3CC2 - chains Y and 0 of the 31 polymer chains in the assembly; structure by X-ray diffraction, 2.40 A resolution.

== Chain Y ==
Name: 50S ribosomal protein L32e
Organism: Haloarcula marismortui
UniProt: P12736 (RL32_HALMA); residues 0-240 here correspond to UniProt positions 1-241 (UniProt number = residue number + 1)
Sequence (241 residues; each row starts with the number of its first residue; numbering starts at 0):
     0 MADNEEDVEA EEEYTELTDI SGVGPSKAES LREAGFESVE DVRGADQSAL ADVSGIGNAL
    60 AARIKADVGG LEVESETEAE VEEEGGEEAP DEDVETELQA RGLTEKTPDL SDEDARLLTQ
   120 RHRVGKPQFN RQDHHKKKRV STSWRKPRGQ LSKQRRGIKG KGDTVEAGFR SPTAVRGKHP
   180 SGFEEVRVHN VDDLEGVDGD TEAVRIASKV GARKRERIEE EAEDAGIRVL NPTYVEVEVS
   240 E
Unresolved in the structure: 0-94, 237-240
Bound ions: Mg2+: His-133, Lys-136, Val-139

== Chain 0 ==
Molecule: 23S ribosomal RNA
Organism: Haloarcula marismortui
Sequence (2923 nucleotides; numbered 1 to 2923; the number before each row is that of its first residue):
     1 GUUGGCUACU AUGCCAGCUG GUGGAUUGCU CGGCUCAGGC GCUGAUGAAG GACGUGCCAA
    61 GCUGCGAUAA GCUGUGGGGA GCCGCACGGA GGCGAAGAAC CACAGAUUUC CGAAUGAGAA
   121 UCUCUCUAAC AAUUGCUUCG CGCAAUGAGG AACCCCGAGA ACUGAAACAU CUCAGUAUCG
   181 GGAGGAACAG AAAACGCAAC GUGAUGUCGU UAGUAACCGC GAGUGAACGC GAUACAGCCC
   241 AAACCGAAGC CCUCACGGGC AAUGUGGUGU CAGGGCUACC UCUCAUCAGC CGACCGUCUU
   301 CACGAAGUCU CUUGGAAUAG AGCGUGAUAC AGGGUGACAA CCCCGUACUG AAGACCAGUA
   361 CGCUGUGCGG UAGUGCCAGA GUAGCGGGGG UUGGAUAUCC CUCGCGAAUA ACGCAGGCAU
   421 CGACUGCGAA GGCUAAACAC AACCUGAGAC CGAUAGUGAA CAAGUAGUGU GAACGAACGC
   481 UGCAAAGUAC CCUCAGAAGG GAGGCGAAAU AGAGCAUGAA AUCAGUUGGC GAUCGAGCGA
   541 CAGGGCAUAC AAGGUCCCUU GACGAAUGAC CGAGACGCGA GUCUCCAGUA AGACUCACGG
   601 GAAGCCGAUG UUCUGUCGUA CGUUUUGAAA AACGAGCCAG GGAGUGUGUC UGUAUGGCAA
   661 GUCUAACCGG AGUAUCCGGG GAGGCACAGG GAAACCGACA UGGCCGCAGG GCUUUGCCCG
   721 AGGGCCGCCG UCUUCAAGGG CGGGGAGCCA UGUGGACACG ACCCGAAUCC GGACGAUCUA
   781 CGCAUGGACA AGAUGAAGCG UGCCGAAAGG CACGUGGAAG UCUGUUAGAG UUGGUGUCCU
   841 ACAAUACCCU CUCGUGAUCU AUGUGUAGGG GUGAAAGGCC CAUCGAGUCC GGCAACAGCU
   901 GGUUCCAAUC GAAACAUGUC GAAGCAUGAC CUCCGCCGAG GUAGUCUGUG AGGUAGAGCG
   961 ACCGAUUGGU GUGUCCGCCU CCGAGAGGAG UCGGCACACC UGUCAAACUC CAAACUUACA
  1021 GACGCUGUUU GACGCGGGGA UUCCGGUGCG CGGGGUAAGC CUGUGUACCA GGAGGGGAAC
  1081 AACCCAGAGA UAGGUUAAGG UCCCCAAGUG UGGAUUAAGU GUAAUCCUCU GAAGGUGGUC
  1141 UCGAGCCCUA GACAGCCGGG AGGUGAGCUU AGAAGCAGCU ACCCUCUAAG AAAAGCGUAA
  1201 CAGCUUACCG GCCGAGGUUU GAGGCGCCCA AAAUGAUCGG GACUCAAAUC CACCACCGAG
  1261 ACCUGUCCGU ACCACUCAUA CUGGUAAUCG AGUAGAUUGG CGCUCUAAUU GGAUGGAAGC
  1321 AGGGGCGAGA GCUCCUGUGG ACCGAUUAGU GACGAAAAUC CUGGCCAUAG UAGCAGCGAU
  1381 AGUCGGGUGA GAACCCCGAC GGCCUAAUGG AUAAGGGUUC CUCAGCACUG CUGAUCAGCU
  1441 GAGGGUUAGC CGGUCCUAAG UCUCACCGCA ACUCGACUGA GACGAAAUGG GAAACAGGUU
  1501 AAUAUUCCUG UGCCAUCAUG CAGUGAAAGU UGACGCCCUG GGGUCGAUCA CGCCGGGCAU
  1561 UCGCCCGGUC GAACCGUCCA ACUCCGUGGA AGCCGUAAUG GCAGGAAGCG GACGAACGGC
  1621 GGCAUAGGGA AACGUGAUUC AACCUGGGGC CCAUGAAAAG ACGAGCAUGA UGUCCGUACC
  1681 GAGAACCGAC ACAGGUGUCC AUGGCGGCGA AAGCCAAGGC CUGUCGGGAG CAACCAACGU
  1741 UAGGGAAUUC GGCAAGUUAG UCCCGUACCU UCGGAAGAAG GGAUGCCUGC UCCGGAACGG
  1801 AGCAGGUCGC AGUGACUCGG AAGCUCGGAC UGUCUAGUAA CAACAUAGGU GACCGCAAAU
  1861 CCGCAAGGAC UCGUACGGUC ACUGAAUCCU GCCCAGUGCA GGUAUCUGAA CACCUCGUAC
  1921 AAGAGGACGA AGGACCUGUC AACGGCGGGG GUAACUAUGA CCCUCUUAAG GUAGCGUAGU
  1981 ACCUUGCCGC AUCAGUAGCG GCUUGCAUGA AUGGAUUAAC CAGAGCUUCA CUGUCCCAAC
  2041 GUUGGGCCCG GUGAACUGUA CAUUCCAGUG CGGAGUCUGG AGACACCCAG GGGGAAGCGA
  2101 AGACCCUAUG GAGCUUUACU GCAGGCUGUC GCUGAGACGU GGUCGCCGAU GUGCAGCAUA
  2161 GGUAGGAGUC GUUACAGAGG UACCCGCGCU AGCGGGCCAC CCAGACAACA GUGAAAUACU
  2221 ACCCGUCGGU GACUGCGACU CUCACUCCGG GAGGAGGACA CCGAUAGCCG GGCAGUUUGA
  2281 CUGGGGCGGU ACGCGCUCGA AAAGAUAUCG AGCGCGCCCU AUGGUCAUCU CAGCCGGGAC
  2341 AGAGACCCGG CGAAGAGUGC AAGAGCAAAA GAUGACUUGA CAGUGUUCUU CCCAACGAGG
  2401 AACGCUGACG CGAAAGCGUG GUCUAGCGAA CCAAUUAGCC UGCUUGAUGC GGGCAAUUGA
  2461 UGACAGAAAA GCUACCCUAG GGAUAACAGA GUCGUCACUC GCAAGAGCAC AUAUCGACCG
  2521 AGUGGCUUGC UACCUCGAUG UCGGUUCCCU CCAUCCUGCC CGUGCAGAAG CGGGCAAGGG
  2581 UGAGGUUGUU CGCCUAUUAA AGGAGGUCGU GAGCUGGGUU UAGACCGUCG UGAGACAGGU
  2641 CGGCUGCUAU CUACUGGGUG UGUAAUGGUG UCUGACAAGA ACGACCGUAU AGUACGAGAG
  2701 GAACUACGGU UGGUGGCCAC UGGUGUACCG GUUGUUCGAG AGAGCACGUG CCGGGUAGCC
  2761 ACGCCACACG GGGUAAGAGC UGAACGCAUC UAAGCUCGAA ACCCACUUGG AAAAGAGACA
  2821 CCGCCGAGGU CCCGCGUACA AGACGCGGUC GAUAGACUCG GGGUGUGCGC GUCGAGGUAA
  2881 CGAGACGUUA AGCCCACGAG CACUAACAGA CCAAAGCCAU CAU
Unresolved in the structure: 1-9, 126-127, 715, 971-998, 1560, 1952-1963, 2137-2236, 2339-2343, 2665-2666, 2915-2923
Modified positions: 1MA (6-hydro-1-methyladenosine-5'-monophosphate) at position 628, OMU (o2'-methyluridine 5'-monophosphate) at position 2587, OMG (o2'-methylguanosine-5'-monophosphate) at position 2588, UR3 (3-methyluridine-5'-monophoshate) at position 2619, PSU (pseudouridine-5'-monophosphate) at position 2621
Bound ions: Mg2+ site 1 near G28 (its only coordinating residue here); Na+ site 1: C40, G41, A442, C443; Na+ site 2: G56, A59, G61; Na+ site 3: G66, U107, U108; Mg2+ site 2 near U115 (its only coordinating residue here); Na+ site 4: C130, U146; Na+ site 5: C141, G142; Mg2+ site 3: C162, U2276; K+ site 1: C162, U163, U172; Mg2+ site 4: A165, A167, C168; Na+ site 6: A165, A166, A167; Mg2+ site 5: A166, G219; 67 more Na+ sites not listed; 91 more Mg2+ sites not listed; 1 more K+ sites not listed

== How chain Y and chain 0 interact ==
Pairs across the interface (171; chain Y residue first):
  Glu-112(Y) with C1267(0), phosphate contact
  Arg-115(Y) with U1266(0), hydrogen bond to the phosphate; C1267(0), salt bridge to the phosphate
  Leu-116(Y) with C1267(0), sugar contact
  Thr-118(Y) with U595(0), phosphate contact
  Gln-119(Y) with U1266(0), hydrogen bond to the sugar; C1267(0), sugar contact
  Arg-120(Y) with C1326(0), phosphate contact; G1327(0), salt bridge to the phosphate
  His-121(Y) with U555(0), phosphate contact; C556(0), salt bridge to the phosphate
  Arg-122(Y) with C594(0), hydrogen bond to the sugar; U595(0), salt bridge to the phosphate
  Val-123(Y) with U1091(0), sugar contact
  Lys-125(Y) with G1327(0), base contact; A1328(0), phosphate contact; G1329(0), salt bridge to the phosphate
  Pro-126(Y) with C541(0), phosphate contact
  Gln-127(Y) with A540(0), hydrogen bond to the phosphate; C541(0), hydrogen bond to the phosphate
  Phe-128(Y) with A1328(0), sugar contact; G1329(0), phosphate contact
  Arg-130(Y) with A1356(0), salt bridge to the phosphate
  Gln-131(Y) with C621(0), hydrogen bond to the phosphate; G622(0), hydrogen bond to the phosphate
  Asp-132(Y) with A620(0), hydrogen bond to the sugar; C621(0), sugar contact; A1356(0), base contact
  His-134(Y) with C538(0), salt bridge to the phosphate; G539(0), hydrogen bond to the phosphate
  Lys-135(Y) with G537(0), hydrogen bond to the sugar; C538(0), salt bridge to the phosphate; A620(0), hydrogen bond to the sugar
  Lys-136(Y) with C637(0), salt bridge to the phosphate; C638(0), phosphate contact; A1356(0), base contact; U2059(0), hydrogen bond to the sugar
  Lys-137(Y) with A521(0), salt bridge to the phosphate; U522(0), salt bridge to the phosphate; C638(0), phosphate contact
  Arg-138(Y) with C637(0), salt bridge to the phosphate; C638(0), salt bridge to the phosphate; A639(0), phosphate contact; A1356(0), hydrogen bond to the base
  Val-139(Y) with A1356(0), base contact
  Ser-142(Y) with A1330(0), sugar contact; G1331(0), hydrogen bond to the phosphate
  Trp-143(Y) with C906(0), phosphate contact; A907(0), hydrogen bond to the phosphate; G1329(0), phosphate contact; A1330(0), hydrogen bond to the phosphate
  Arg-144(Y) with C905(0), salt bridge to the phosphate; C906(0), phosphate contact; A1330(0), phosphate contact; G1331(0), salt bridge to the phosphate
  Lys-145(Y) with C906(0), hydrogen bond to the phosphate; A907(0), phosphate contact
  Arg-147(Y) with G622(0), phosphate contact; C906(0), salt bridge to the phosphate
  Gly-148(Y) with G622(0), hydrogen bond to the phosphate; U623(0), phosphate contact
  Gln-149(Y) with U623(0), hydrogen bond to the phosphate; U1293(0), hydrogen bond to the sugar; A1294(0), phosphate contact
  Leu-150(Y) with U623(0), base contact; U624(0), base contact; U625(0), base contact; 1MA_628(0), sugar contact
  Ser-151(Y) with C621(0), phosphate contact; G622(0), phosphate contact
  Lys-152(Y) with A620(0), phosphate contact; C621(0), salt bridge to the phosphate; A629(0), salt bridge to the phosphate
  Arg-154(Y) with G1071(0), sugar contact; G1072(0), salt bridge to the phosphate; U1293(0), sugar contact
  Arg-155(Y) with G1072(0), phosphate contact; A1073(0), sugar contact
  Gly-156(Y) with A1073(0), hydrogen bond to the sugar
  Ile-157(Y) with A1073(0), phosphate contact; G1074(0), phosphate contact
  Lys-158(Y) with C617(0), hydrogen bond to the sugar; G618(0), sugar contact; G1074(0), hydrogen bond to the phosphate; G1075(0), salt bridge to the phosphate
  Gly-159(Y) with G539(0), hydrogen bond to the base; A540(0), sugar contact; C617(0), base contact
  Lys-160(Y) with G537(0), sugar contact; G618(0), hydrogen bond to the sugar; A620(0), salt bridge to the phosphate
  Gly-161(Y) with A540(0), sugar contact
  Val-164(Y) with A907(0), sugar contact; A1328(0), base contact; G1329(0), sugar contact
  Glu-165(Y) with A908(0), phosphate contact; G1089(0), sugar contact; A1328(0), base contact
  Ala-166(Y) with A908(0), hydrogen bond to the phosphate; C1268(0), hydrogen bond to the sugar; G1269(0), sugar contact; A1328(0), hydrogen bond to the base
  Gly-167(Y) with G1089(0), hydrogen bond to the base; A1090(0), sugar contact; C1268(0), base contact
  Phe-168(Y) with A1090(0), sugar contact; A1328(0), sugar contact
  Arg-169(Y) with C1268(0), sugar contact; G1327(0), hydrogen bond to the phosphate; A1328(0), salt bridge to the phosphate; G1329(0), base contact
  Ser-170(Y) with C1268(0), sugar contact; G1327(0), phosphate contact; A1328(0), hydrogen bond to the phosphate
  Pro-171(Y) with C1267(0), sugar contact; C1268(0), sugar contact
  Thr-172(Y) with C1268(0), hydrogen bond to the phosphate
  Arg-175(Y) with C1268(0), hydrogen bond to the phosphate; G1269(0), salt bridge to the phosphate; G1327(0), phosphate contact; A1328(0), salt bridge to the phosphate
  Gly-176(Y) with C1326(0), phosphate contact; G1327(0), hydrogen bond to the phosphate
  Lys-177(Y) with C1326(0), sugar contact
  His-178(Y) with G553(0), salt bridge to the phosphate; G554(0), salt bridge to the phosphate
  Pro-179(Y) with G553(0), sugar contact; G1325(0), sugar contact
  Ser-180(Y) with G554(0), phosphate contact
  Arg-186(Y) with U1333(0), hydrogen bond to the phosphate; C1334(0), salt bridge to the phosphate
  His-188(Y) with G1311(0), sugar contact; G1312(0), sugar contact
  Asn-189(Y) with G1311(0), phosphate contact; G1312(0), phosphate contact
  Arg-204(Y) with A552(0), hydrogen bond to the phosphate; G553(0), salt bridge to the phosphate; G1324(0), base contact; U1333(0), sugar contact; C1334(0), hydrogen bond to the sugar
  Ile-205(Y) with C1334(0), sugar contact
  Ala-206(Y) with C1334(0), phosphate contact
  Ser-207(Y) with C1334(0), hydrogen bond to the phosphate; C1335(0), phosphate contact
  Lys-208(Y) with G1311(0), base contact; G1312(0), hydrogen bond to the sugar; A1313(0), sugar contact; A1317(0), phosphate contact; A1318(0), phosphate contact; C1343(0), hydrogen bond to the sugar; G1344(0), sugar contact
  Val-209(Y) with G1312(0), hydrogen bond to the sugar; A1313(0), phosphate contact
  Gly-210(Y) with A1313(0), hydrogen bond to the phosphate; G1315(0), sugar contact; G1316(0), phosphate contact
  Ala-211(Y) with G1315(0), hydrogen bond to the phosphate; G1316(0), hydrogen bond to the phosphate
  Arg-212(Y) with G320(0), hydrogen bond to the sugar; G1315(0), hydrogen bond to the base
  Lys-213(Y) with G1312(0), salt bridge to the phosphate; A1313(0), salt bridge to the phosphate
  Glu-215(Y) with G1315(0), hydrogen bond to the base
  Arg-227(Y) with G554(0), salt bridge to the phosphate
  Leu-229(Y) with A552(0), sugar contact
  Asn-230(Y) with A552(0), sugar contact; C1334(0), hydrogen bond to the phosphate; C1335(0), hydrogen bond to the phosphate
  Pro-231(Y) with A552(0), phosphate contact
  Tyr-233(Y) with A551(0), phosphate contact; A552(0), hydrogen bond to the phosphate
Other interface residues (no listed pair), chain Y (79 interface residues in all): Asp-162, Val-174, Glu-184, Arg-214, Arg-216
Other interface residues (no listed pair), chain 0 (74 interface residues in all): C596, G1260, G1290, U1314, A2060

== In short ==
79 residues of chain Y and 74 residues of chain 0 are in contact, with 50 hydrogen bonds and 31 salt bridges.
Among the polar pairs are Arg-138(Y)/A1356(0), Gly-159(Y)/G539(0) and Ala-166(Y)/A1328(0). His-133(Y),
Lys-136(Y) and Val-139(Y) form the Mg2+ site.
Here chain Y is 50S ribosomal protein L32e and chain 0 is 23S ribosomal RNA, both from Haloarcula marismortui.
Entry 3CC2 (The Refined Crystal Structure of the Haloarcula Marismortui Large Ribosomal Subunit at 2.4
Angstrom Resolution with ...) was determined by X-ray diffraction together with 3CC4, 3CC7, 3CCE, 3CCJ, 3CCL,
3CCM and 6 further entries from the same study.
